Entry 9CU7 (electron microscopy, 2.82 A resolution); this record covers chains E and B of the 12 polymer chains in the assembly.

[Chain E]
Molecule: Hemagglutinin HA1
Source organism: Influenza A virus (A/Solomon Islands/3/2006(H1N1))
Reference sequence: A0A0G2RTI0 (A0A0G2RTI0_9INFA); the construct lacks a stretch of the UniProt sequence, so the offset changes along the chain: 11-54 = UniProt 18-61; 55-83 = UniProt 63-91; 84-95 = UniProt 93-104; 96-125 = UniProt 106-135; 2 more segments
Sequence (321 residues; each row starts with the number of its first residue; a row labelled like 125A-125C holds insertion residues (125A, then the next letters in order)):
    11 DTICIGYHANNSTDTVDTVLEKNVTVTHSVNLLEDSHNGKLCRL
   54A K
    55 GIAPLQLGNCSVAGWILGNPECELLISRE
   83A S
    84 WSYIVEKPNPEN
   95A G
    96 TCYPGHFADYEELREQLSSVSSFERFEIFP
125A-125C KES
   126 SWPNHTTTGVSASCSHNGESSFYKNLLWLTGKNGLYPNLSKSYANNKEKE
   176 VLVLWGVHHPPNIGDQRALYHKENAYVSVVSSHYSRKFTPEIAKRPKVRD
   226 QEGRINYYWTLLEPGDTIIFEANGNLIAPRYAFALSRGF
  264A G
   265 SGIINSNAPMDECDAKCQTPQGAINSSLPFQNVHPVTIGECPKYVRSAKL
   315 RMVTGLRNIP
Construct notes: conflict Arg53 (Leu60 in A0A0G2RTI0)
Disulfide bonds: Cys52-Cys277, Cys64-Cys76, Cys97-Cys139, Cys281-Cys305

[Chain B]
Molecule: Hemagglutinin HA2
Source organism: Influenza A virus (A/Solomon Islands/3/2006(H1N1))
Reference sequence: C8CQF2 (C8CQF2_9INFA); residues 2-170 here correspond to UniProt positions 345-513 (UniProt number = residue number + 343)
Sequence (169 residues; each row starts with the number of its first residue):
     2 LFGAIAGFIEGGWTGMVDGWYGYHHQNEQGSGYAADQKSTQNAINGITNK
    52 VNSVIEKMNTQFTAVGKEFNKLERRMENLNKKVDDGFIDIWTYNAELLVL
   102 LENERTLDFHDSNVKNLYEKVKSQLKNNAKEIGNGCFEFYHKCNDECMES
   152 VKNGTYDYPKYSEESKLNR
Disulfide bonds: Cys144-Cys148

[How chain E and chain B interact]
Residue-residue contacts - 14 pairs, chain E then chain B:
  Asp104(E) with Leu73(B)
  Glu106(E) with Arg76(B)
  Glu107(E) with Lys72(B); Leu73(B); Glu74(B), hydrogen bond (side chain-backbone); Arg75(B), hydrogen bond (side chain-backbone); Arg76(B), hydrogen bond (side chain-backbone)
  Glu110(E) with Arg76(B); Asn79(B), hydrogen bond
  Gln111(E) with Lys72(B), hydrogen bond (side chain-backbone); Arg75(B), hydrogen bond
  Ser114(E) with Arg75(B)
  Trp234(E) with Leu73(B), hydrophobic
  Arg262(E) with Arg75(B)
Interface residues without a listed pair, chain E (9 interface residues in all): Glu238

[Overview]
9 residues of chain E face 6 of chain B across their interface; the contacts include 6 hydrogen bonds. Polar
contacts include Glu107(E)-Glu74(B), Glu107(E)-Arg75(B) and Glu107(E)-Arg76(B).
Chain E is Hemagglutinin HA1 and chain B is Hemagglutinin HA2, both from Influenza A virus (A/Solomon
Islands/3/2006(H1N1)); the structure, Structure of 16.ND.92 Fab in complex with A/Solomon Islands/3/2006(H1N1)
influenza virus Hemagglutinin, was determined by electron microscopy, deposited together with 9DBX.
